PDB entry 8PH9 | electron microscopy, 3.00 A resolution | chains G and H of the 8 polymer chains in the assembly

== Chain G (and H) ==
Molecule: DNA-directed RNA polymerase subunit alpha
Organism: Escherichia coli
Notes: EC 2.7.7.6; chain H of this document is another copy of the same molecule, construct and numbering; everything in this record applies to it too
UniProtKB: P0A7Z4 (RPOA_ECOLI); numbering as in UniProt (aligned over 1-329)
Chain sequence (329 residues; each row starts with the number of its first residue):
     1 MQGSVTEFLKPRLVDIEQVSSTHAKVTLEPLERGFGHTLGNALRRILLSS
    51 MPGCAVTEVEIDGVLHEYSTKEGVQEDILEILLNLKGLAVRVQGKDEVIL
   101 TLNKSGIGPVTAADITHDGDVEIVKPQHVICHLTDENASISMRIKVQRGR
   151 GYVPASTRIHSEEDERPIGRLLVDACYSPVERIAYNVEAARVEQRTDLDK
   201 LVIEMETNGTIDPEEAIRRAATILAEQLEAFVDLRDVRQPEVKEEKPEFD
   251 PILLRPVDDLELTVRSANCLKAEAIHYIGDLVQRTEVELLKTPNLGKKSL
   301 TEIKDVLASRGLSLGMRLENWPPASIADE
Disordered / not traced: 1-3, 236-329 (chain H: 1-2, 234-329)
Swiss-Prot annotation at these positions:
  - region: Glu-162 to Glu-165 (Required for interaction with Crp at class II promoters)
  - modified residue: Arg-265 (ADP-ribosylarginine), Lys-297 (N6-acetyllysine), Lys-298 (N6-acetyllysine)
  - mutagenesis: Arg-45 (R45C: In rpoA112; temperature-sensitive, blocks RNA polymerase assembly), Glu-162 to Glu-165 (5-fold decrease in CRP-class II promoter-dependent transcription), Glu-165 (E165K: 5-fold decrease in CRP-class II promoter-dependent transcription), Arg-191 (R191C: In rpoA101; temperature-sensitive)

== Chain G / chain H interface ==
Contacting residue pairs - 77 pairs, chain G then chain H:
  Ser-4(G) / Arg-148(H)
  Ser-4(G) / Arg-150(H)  hydrogen bond (backbone-side chain)
  Val-5(G) / Pro-52(H)  hydrophobic
  Val-5(G) / Arg-148(H)
  Phe-8(G) / Ser-50(H)
  Phe-8(G) / Arg-150(H)
  Phe-8(G) / Ile-223(H)  hydrophobic
  Phe-8(G) / Gln-227(H)
  Leu-9(G) / Gln-227(H)
  Lys-10(G) / Glu-226(H)
  Pro-11(G) / Gln-227(H)
  Pro-11(G) / Ala-230(H)
  Pro-11(G) / Phe-231(H)
  Arg-12(G) / Phe-231(H)
  Leu-13(G) / Phe-231(H)
  Leu-28(G) / Phe-231(H)  hydrophobic
  Leu-31(G) / Gln-227(H)
  Glu-32(G) / Arg-150(H)  salt bridge
  Arg-33(G) / Ser-50(H)
  Gly-34(G) / Arg-45(H)  hydrogen bond (backbone-side chain)
  Phe-35(G) / Ile-46(H)  hydrophobic
  Phe-35(G) / Ser-50(H)
  Phe-35(G) / Ile-223(H)  hydrophobic
  Phe-35(G) / Gln-227(H)
  His-37(G) / Arg-45(H)
  Thr-38(G) / Ala-42(H)
  Thr-38(G) / Arg-45(H)  hydrogen bond
  Leu-39(G) / Leu-224(H)  hydrophobic
  Leu-39(G) / Leu-228(H)  hydrophobic
  Asn-41(G) / Asn-41(H)
  Arg-45(G) / Gly-34(H)  hydrogen bond (side chain-backbone)
  Arg-45(G) / His-37(H)
  Arg-45(G) / Thr-38(H)
  Ser-50(G) / Phe-8(H)
  Ser-50(G) / Phe-35(H)
  Arg-148(G) / Val-5(H)
  Gly-149(G) / Val-5(H)
  Arg-150(G) / Ser-4(H)
  Arg-150(G) / Val-5(H)  hydrogen bond (side chain-backbone)
  Arg-150(G) / Glu-7(H)  hydrogen bond (side chain-backbone)
  Arg-150(G) / Phe-8(H)
  Arg-218(G) / Ala-230(H)
  Arg-218(G) / Phe-231(H)
  Arg-218(G) / Asp-233(H)  salt bridge
  Ala-221(G) / Phe-231(H)
  Ala-221(G) / Val-232(H)
  Thr-222(G) / Asp-233(H)  hydrogen bond (side chain-backbone)
  Ile-223(G) / Phe-8(H)  hydrophobic
  Ile-223(G) / Phe-35(H)  hydrophobic
  Leu-224(G) / Leu-228(H)  hydrophobic
  Ala-225(G) / Val-232(H)  hydrophobic
  Gln-227(G) / Phe-8(H)
  Gln-227(G) / Leu-9(H)  hydrogen bond (side chain-backbone)
  Gln-227(G) / Leu-31(H)
  Gln-227(G) / Phe-35(H)
  Leu-228(G) / Leu-43(H)  hydrophobic
  Leu-228(G) / Leu-224(H)  hydrophobic
  Leu-228(G) / Leu-228(H)  hydrophobic
  Glu-229(G) / Lys-10(H)
  Phe-231(G) / Leu-28(H)  hydrophobic
  Phe-231(G) / Leu-39(H)  hydrophobic
  Phe-231(G) / Leu-43(H)  hydrophobic
  Phe-231(G) / Leu-201(H)  hydrophobic
  Phe-231(G) / Ile-203(H)  hydrophobic
  Phe-231(G) / Ile-217(H)  hydrophobic
  Phe-231(G) / Arg-218(H)
  Phe-231(G) / Ala-221(H)  hydrophobic
  Val-232(G) / Arg-218(H)
  Val-232(G) / Ala-221(H)
  Leu-234(G) / Val-14(H)
  Leu-234(G) / Val-26(H)  hydrophobic
  Leu-234(G) / Glu-214(H)
  Leu-234(G) / Ile-217(H)  hydrophobic
  Leu-234(G) / Arg-218(H)
  Arg-235(G) / Val-14(H)  hydrogen bond (side chain-backbone)
  Arg-235(G) / Ile-16(H)
  Arg-235(G) / Arg-218(H)
Other interface residues (no listed pair), chain G (43 interface residues in all): Glu-7, Ile-46, Ser-49, Pro-52, Arg-195, Glu-226, Ala-230
Other interface residues (no listed pair), chain H (44 interface residues in all): Pro-11, Glu-32, Thr-222, Glu-229

== Summary ==
The interface between chain G and chain H involves 43 residues on one side and 44 on the other, with 9
hydrogen bonds and 2 salt bridges. Among the polar pairs are Glu-32(G)/Arg-150(H), Arg-218(G)/Asp-233(H) and
Ser-4(G)/Arg-150(H). From UniProt: 6 mutagenesis sites on chain G.
Chain G and chain H are both DNA-directed RNA polymerase subunit alpha (Escherichia coli); the structure, E.
coli RNA polymerase paused at ops site (non-complementary scaffold), was determined by electron microscopy,
deposited together with 8PEN, 8PFG, 8PFJ, 8PHK, 8PIB, 8PID, 8PIL and 8PIM.
